7TKS - chains G and H of the 27 polymer chains in the assembly; structure by electron microscopy, 7.50 A resolution (low resolution: residue-level contacts below are approximate; hydrogen-bond / salt-bridge calls are withheld).

# Chain G
Molecule: ATP synthase subunit gamma
Source organism: Saccharomyces cerevisiae
UniProt: P38077 (ATPG_YEAST); residues 1-278 here correspond to UniProt positions 34-311 (UniProt number = residue number + 33)
Sequence (278 residues; row label = number of the first residue in the row):
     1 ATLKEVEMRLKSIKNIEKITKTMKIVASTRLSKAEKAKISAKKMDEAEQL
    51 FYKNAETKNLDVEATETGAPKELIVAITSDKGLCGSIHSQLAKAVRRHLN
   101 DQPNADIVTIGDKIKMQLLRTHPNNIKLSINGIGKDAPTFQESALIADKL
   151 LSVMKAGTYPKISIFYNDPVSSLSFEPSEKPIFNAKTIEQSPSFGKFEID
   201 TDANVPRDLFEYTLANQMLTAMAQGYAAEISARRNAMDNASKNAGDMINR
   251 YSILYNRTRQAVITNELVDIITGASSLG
Unresolved in the structure: 60-70, 277-278

# Chain H
Molecule: ATP synthase subunit delta
Source organism: Saccharomyces cerevisiae
UniProt: Q12165 (ATPD_YEAST); residues 1-138 here correspond to UniProt positions 23-160 (UniProt number = residue number + 22)
Sequence (138 residues; numbered 1 to 138; the number before each row is that of its first residue):
     1 AEAAAASSGLKLQFALPHETLYSGSEVTQVNLPAKSGRIGVLANHVPTVE
    51 QLLPGVVEVMEGSNSKKFFISGGFATVQPDSQLCVTAIEAFPLESFSQEN
   101 IKNLLAEAKKNVSSSDAREAAEAAIQVEVLENLQSVLK
Unresolved in the structure: 1-10, 24-25, 91, 98, 116-117, 137-138

# Interface between chain G and chain H
Contacting residue pairs (8; chain G residue first):
  Ala-37(G) / Pro-17(H)
  Ser-40(G) / Leu-16(H)
  Ser-40(G) / Pro-17(H)
  Ala-41(G) / Pro-17(H)
  Phe-197(G) / Pro-47(H)
  Glu-198(G) / Pro-47(H)
  Glu-198(G) / Thr-48(H)
  Glu-198(G) / Val-49(H)
Also at the interface, not in a pair above, chain G (7 interface residues in all): Lys-36, Lys-196
Also at the interface, not in a pair above, chain H (6 interface residues in all): His-18

# Overview
7 residues of chain G face 6 of chain H across their interface.
Chain G is ATP synthase subunit gamma and chain H is ATP synthase subunit delta, both from Saccharomyces
cerevisiae; the structure, Yeast ATP synthase State 3catalytic(e) with 10 mM ATP backbone model, was
determined by electron microscopy (same publication as 7TJS, 7TJT, 7TJU, 7TJV, 7TJW, 7TJX and 30 further
entries).
